PDB entry 1P9W | X-ray diffraction, 2.70 A resolution | chain A

# Chain A
Molecule: General secretion pathway protein E
From: Vibrio cholerae
Notes: fragment: N-terminal truncation of residues 1-90
UniProtKB: P37093 (GSPE_VIBCH); numbering as in UniProt (aligned over 91-498)
Sequence (418 residues; numbered 91 to 508; the number before each row is that of its first residue):
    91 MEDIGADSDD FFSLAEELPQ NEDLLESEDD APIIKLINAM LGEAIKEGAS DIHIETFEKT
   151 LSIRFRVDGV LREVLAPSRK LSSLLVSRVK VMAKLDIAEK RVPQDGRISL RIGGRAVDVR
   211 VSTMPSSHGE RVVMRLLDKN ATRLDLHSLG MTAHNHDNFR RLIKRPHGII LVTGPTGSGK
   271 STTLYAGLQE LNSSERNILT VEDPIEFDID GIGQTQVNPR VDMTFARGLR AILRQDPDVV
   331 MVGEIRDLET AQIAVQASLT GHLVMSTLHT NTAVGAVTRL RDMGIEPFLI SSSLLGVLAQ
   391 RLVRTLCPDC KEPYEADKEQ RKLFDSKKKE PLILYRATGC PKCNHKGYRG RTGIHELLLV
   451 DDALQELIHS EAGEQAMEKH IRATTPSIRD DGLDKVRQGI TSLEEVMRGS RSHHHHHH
Unresolved in the structure: 91-97, 109-120, 204-205, 415-419, 501-508
Construct notes: modified residue (91, 130, 182, 214, 224, 241, 313, 331, 355, 373, 467, 497); expression tag (499-508)
Modified / non-standard residues: Mse91 (selenomethionine); Mse130, Mse182, Mse214, Mse224, Mse241, Mse313, Mse331, Mse355, Mse373, Mse467, Mse497 (selenomethionine; parent Met)
Bound ions: Zn2+: C397, C400, C430, C433
Ligand contacts: AMP-PNP (ANP; phosphoaminophosphonic acid-adenylate ester): T232, L234, S238, L239, P265, T266, G267, S268, G269, K270, S271, T272, E296, L392, R441, T442, G443
Curated features (UniProtKB/Swiss-Prot):
  - binding site (Zn(2+)): C397, C400, C430, C433
  - mutagenesis: R210 (R210A: More than 95% loss of protease secretion), R225 (R225A: More than 95% loss of protease secretion), K270 (K270A: About 3-fold loss of ATP hydrolysis), R324 (R324A: More than 95% loss of protease secretion), R336 (R336A: More than 95% loss of protease secretion)

# Overview
Chain A binds AMP-PNP. C397, C400, C430 and C433 coordinate Zn2+. UniProt lists 4 Zn2+-binding residues and 5
mutagenesis sites.
Chain A is General secretion pathway protein E (Vibrio cholerae); the structure, Crystal Structure of Vibrio
cholerae putative NTPase EpsE, was determined by X-ray diffraction together with 1P9R from the same study.
